1KO8 - chains A and B; structure by X-ray diffraction, 2.40 A resolution.

[Chain A (and B)]
Name: Gluconate kinase
Organism: Escherichia coli
Notes: EC 2.7.1.12; chain B of this document is another copy of the same molecule, construct and numbering; everything in this record applies to it too
UniProtKB: P46859 (GNTK_ECOLI); residues 1-175 here correspond to UniProt positions 0-174 (UniProt number = residue number - 1)
Chain sequence (175 residues; each row starts with the number of its first residue):
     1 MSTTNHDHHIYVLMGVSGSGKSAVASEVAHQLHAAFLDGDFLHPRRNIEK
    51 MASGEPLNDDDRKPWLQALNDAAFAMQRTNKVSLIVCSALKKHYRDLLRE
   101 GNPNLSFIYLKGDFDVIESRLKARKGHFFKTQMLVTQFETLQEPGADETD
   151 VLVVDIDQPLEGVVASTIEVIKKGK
Not modelled in the structure: 1-2, 175 (chain B: 1-2, 123-126, 175)
Ion coordination: Mg2+: Ser22 (together with 6-phosphogluconic acid)
Ligand contacts: 6-phosphogluconic acid (6PG): Ser17, Gly18, Ser19, Lys21, Ser22, Asp40, Leu121, His127, Phe128, Lys130, Met133

[Interface between chain A and chain B]
Pairs across the interface (27):
  Thr3(A) with Glu49(B), hydrogen bond (backbone-side chain)
  Glu27(A) with His30(B), salt bridge
  His30(A) with Glu27(B), salt bridge; His30(B), hydrogen bond
  Ala35(A) with Phe41(B), hydrophobic
  Leu37(A) with Leu37(B), hydrophobic
  Phe41(A) with Ala35(B), hydrophobic; Ala72(B); Ala75(B); Met76(B), hydrophobic; Asn80(B)
  Leu42(A) with Leu42(B), hydrophobic
  Arg45(A) with Asn70(B), hydrogen bond; Phe74(B); Asn102(B)
  Ile48(A) with Phe74(B), hydrophobic; Ala75(B), hydrophobic
  Asn70(A) with Arg45(B), hydrogen bond
  Ala72(A) with Phe41(B)
  Phe74(A) with Arg45(B); Ile48(B), hydrophobic; Glu49(B)
  Ala75(A) with Phe41(B); Ile48(B), hydrophobic
  Met76(A) with Phe41(B), hydrophobic
  Arg78(A) with Ala52(B)
  Asn80(A) with Phe41(B)
Other interface residues (no listed pair), chain A (25 interface residues in all): Phe36, Asp40, His43, Pro44, Glu49, Ala52, Asp71, Gly101, Asn102
Other interface residues (no listed pair), chain B (26 interface residues in all): Thr3, Phe36, Asp40, His43, Pro44, Asp71, Arg78, Glu100, Gly101

[Overview]
The interface between chain A and chain B involves 25 residues on one side and 26 on the other; the contacts
include 4 hydrogen bonds and 2 salt bridges. Among the polar pairs are Glu27(A)-His30(B), Thr3(A)-Glu49(B) and
His30(A)-His30(B). Chain A binds 6-phosphogluconic acid.
Chain A and chain B are both Gluconate kinase (Escherichia coli); the structure, Crystal structure of
gluconate kinase, was determined by X-ray diffraction together with 1KNQ, 1KO1, 1KO4 and 1KOF from the same
study.
